Entry 1P3I (X-ray diffraction, 2.30 A resolution); this record covers chains C and D of the 10 polymer chains in the assembly.

== Chain C ==
Molecule: Histone H2A
Source organism: Xenopus laevis
Reference sequence: Q7ZT66 (Q7ZT66_9ZZZZ); residues 801-929 here correspond to UniProt positions 2-130 (UniProt number = residue number - 799)
Amino-acid sequence (129 residues; row label = number of the first residue in the row):
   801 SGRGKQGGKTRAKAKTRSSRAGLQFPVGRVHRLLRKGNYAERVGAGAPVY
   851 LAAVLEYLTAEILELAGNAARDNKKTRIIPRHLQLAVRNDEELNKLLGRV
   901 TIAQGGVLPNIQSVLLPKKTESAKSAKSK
Unresolved in the structure: 801-814, 918-929
Sequence notes: conflict A814 (Ser15 in Q7ZT66), G867 (Trp68 in Q7ZT66), N868 (Glu69 in Q7ZT66), 21 further conflict positions vs the reference (Q7ZT66) not listed

== Chain D ==
Molecule: Histone H2B
Source organism: Xenopus laevis
Reference sequence: P02281 (H2B1_XENLA); residues 1198-1322 here correspond to UniProt positions 1-125 (UniProt number = residue number - 1197)
Amino-acid sequence (125 residues; numbered 1198 to 1322; the number before each row is that of its first residue):
  1198 PEPAKSAPAPKKGSKKAVTKTQKKDGKKRRKSRKESYAIYVYKVLKQVHP
  1248 DTGISSKAMSIMNSFVNDVFERIAGEASRLAHYNKRSTITSREIQTAVRL
  1298 LLPGELAKHAVSEGTKAVTKYTSAK
Unresolved in the structure: 1198-1227
Sequence notes: conflict Q1219 (Pro23 in P02281), L1242 (Met46 in P02281), S1257 (Gly61 in P02281), V1266 (Ile70 in P02281)
UniProt features mapped onto this chain:
  - modified residue: K1213 (N6-acetyllysine)

== Chain C / chain D interface ==
Contacting residue pairs (116; chain C residue first):
  R817(C) - Y1318(D)
  R820(C) - K1317(D)
  R820(C) - Y1318(D)  hydrogen bond (side chain-backbone)
  R820(C) - A1321(D)  hydrogen bond (side chain-backbone)
  A821(C) - A1314(D)
  A821(C) - K1317(D)
  G822(C) - K1317(D)
  L823(C) - A1314(D)  hydrophobic
  Q824(C) - Y1237(D)
  Q824(C) - K1240(D)
  Q824(C) - Q1244(D)
  F825(C) - Y1237(D)  hydrophobic
  F825(C) - V1241(D)  hydrophobic
  P826(C) - Y1237(D)
  R829(C) - E1232(D)  salt bridge
  R829(C) - S1233(D)  hydrogen bond (side chain-backbone)
  V830(C) - F1267(D)  hydrophobic
  R832(C) - E1232(D)  salt bridge
  L833(C) - Y1234(D)
  L833(C) - F1267(D)  hydrophobic
  L834(C) - F1267(D)  hydrophobic
  L834(C) - A1271(D)  hydrophobic
  Y839(C) - F1267(D)
  Y839(C) - A1271(D)  hydrophobic
  Y839(C) - G1272(D)
  Y839(C) - S1275(D)  hydrogen bond (backbone-side chain)
  Y839(C) - H1279(D)
  Y839(C) - I1286(D)  hydrophobic
  A840(C) - S1284(D)
  A840(C) - I1286(D)  hydrophobic
  E841(C) - S1284(D)  hydrogen bond (backbone-backbone)
  R842(C) - S1284(D)  hydrogen bond (backbone-backbone)
  R842(C) - T1285(D)
  R842(C) - I1286(D)  hydrogen bond (backbone-backbone)
  V843(C) - I1286(D)
  G844(C) - T1285(D)
  G844(C) - I1286(D)  hydrogen bond (backbone-backbone)
  G846(C) - S1288(D)
  G846(C) - V1315(D)
  A847(C) - I1286(D)
  A847(C) - T1287(D)
  A847(C) - I1291(D)
  V849(C) - A1314(D)
  V849(C) - V1315(D)
  V849(C) - Y1318(D)  hydrophobic
  Y850(C) - S1288(D)
  Y850(C) - I1291(D)  hydrophobic
  Y850(C) - Q1292(D)  hydrogen bond
  Y850(C) - V1308(D)  hydrogen bond (side chain-backbone)
  Y850(C) - G1311(D)
  Y850(C) - T1312(D)
  Y850(C) - V1315(D)  hydrophobic
  L851(C) - F1267(D)  hydrophobic
  L851(C) - I1270(D)  hydrophobic
  A853(C) - E1310(D)
  A853(C) - G1311(D)
  A853(C) - A1314(D)  hydrophobic
  V854(C) - I1270(D)  hydrophobic
  V854(C) - V1295(D)  hydrophobic
  L855(C) - V1263(D)
  L855(C) - V1266(D)  hydrophobic
  L855(C) - F1267(D)
  E856(C) - V1241(D)
  Y857(C) - L1303(D)
  Y857(C) - H1306(D)
  Y857(C) - A1307(D)
  Y857(C) - E1310(D)
  L858(C) - F1262(D)  hydrophobic
  L858(C) - V1266(D)  hydrophobic
  L858(C) - L1299(D)  hydrophobic
  T859(C) - M1259(D)
  T859(C) - V1263(D)
  A860(C) - V1241(D)  hydrophobic
  E861(C) - L1303(D)
  I862(C) - M1259(D)  hydrophobic
  L863(C) - V1238(D)
  L863(C) - L1242(D)
  L863(C) - H1246(D)
  E864(C) - V1245(D)
  E864(C) - H1246(D)  salt bridge
  G867(C) - H1246(D)
  N868(C) - H1246(D)
  T876(C) - D1248(D)
  T876(C) - T1249(D)
  T876(C) - G1250(D)  hydrogen bond (backbone-backbone)
  R877(C) - G1250(D)
  R877(C) - I1251(D)
  R877(C) - S1252(D)
  I878(C) - L1242(D)  hydrophobic
  I878(C) - T1249(D)
  I878(C) - G1250(D)  hydrogen bond (backbone-backbone)
  I878(C) - I1251(D)
  I878(C) - S1252(D)  hydrogen bond (backbone-backbone)
  I878(C) - A1255(D)
  I879(C) - S1252(D)
  I879(C) - A1255(D)
  P880(C) - S1252(D)
  P880(C) - K1254(D)
  P880(C) - A1255(D)
  P880(C) - I1258(D)  hydrophobic
  L883(C) - A1255(D)
  L883(C) - I1258(D)  hydrophobic
  L883(C) - M1259(D)  hydrophobic
  E892(C) - P1300(D)
  E892(C) - G1301(D)
  E892(C) - E1302(D)  hydrogen bond (side chain-backbone)
  E892(C) - L1303(D)  hydrogen bond (side chain-backbone)
  L893(C) - L1303(D)  hydrophobic
  L896(C) - R1269(D)  hydrogen bond (backbone-side chain)
  L896(C) - L1299(D)  hydrophobic
  L897(C) - F1262(D)  hydrophobic
  L897(C) - R1269(D)
  V900(C) - D1265(D)
  V900(C) - R1269(D)
  I902(C) - I1258(D)  hydrophobic
  A903(C) - I1258(D)
Other interface residues (no listed pair), chain C (53 interface residues in all): S819, A845
Other interface residues (no listed pair), chain D (59 interface residues in all): E1268, L1298, T1319, K1322

== Overview ==
The interface between chain C and chain D involves 53 residues on one side and 59 on the other, with 16
hydrogen bonds and 3 salt bridges. Polar contacts include R829(C)-E1232(D), R832(C)-E1232(D) and
E864(C)-H1246(D).
Chain C is Histone H2A and chain D is Histone H2B, both from Xenopus laevis; the structure, Crystallographic
Studies of Nucleosome Core Particles containing Histone 'Sin' Mutants, was determined by X-ray diffraction,
deposited together with 1P34, 1P3A, 1P3B, 1P3F, 1P3G, 1P3K and 4 further entries.
